1FJG - chains A and J of the 22 polymer chains in the assembly; structure by X-ray diffraction, 3.00 A resolution.

Chain A:
Molecule: 16S ribosomal RNA
Source organism: Thermus thermophilus
Sequence (1522 nucleotides; numbered 0 to 1544 plus 19 insertion-coded residues; 42 numbers in that range are skipped by the numbering (no residue carries them; nothing is unmodelled there); the number before each row is that of its first residue; a row labelled like 190A-190L holds insertion residues (190A, then the next letters in order); numbering starts at 0):
     0 UUUGUUGGAG AGUUUGAUCC UGGCUCAGGG UGAACGCUGG CGGCGUGCCU AAGACAUGCA
    60 AGUCGUGCGG G
    73 CCGCGGGGUU UU
    88 ACUCCG
    95 UGGUC
   101 AGCGGCGGAC GGGUGAGUAA CGCGUGGGU
  129A G
   130 ACCUACCCGG AAGAGGGGGA CAACCCGGGG AAACUCGGGC UAAUCCCCCA UGUGGACCCG
   190 C
190A-190L CCCUUGGGGUGU
   191 GUCCAAAGGG CUUU
   216 GCCCGCUUCC GGAUGGGCCC GCGUCCCAUC AGCUAGUUGG UGGGGUAAUG GCCCACCAAG
   276 GCGACGACGG GUAGCCGGUC UGAGAGGAUG GCCGGCCACA GGGGCACUGA GACACGGGCC
   336 CCACUCCUAC GGGAGGCAGC AGUUAGGAAU CUUCCGCAAU GGGCGCAAGC CUGACGGAGC
   396 GACGCCGCUU GGAGGAAGAA GCCCUUCGGG GUGUAAACUC CUGAA
   442 CCCGGGACGA AACCCCCGAC GA
   474 GGGGACUGAC GGUACCGGG
   494 GUAAUAGCGC CGGCCAACUC CGUGCCAGCA GCCGCGGUAA UACGGAGGGC GCGAGCGUUA
   554 CCCGGAUUCA CUGGGCGUAA AGGGCGUGUA GGCGGCCUGG GGCGUCCCAU GUGAAAGACC
   614 ACGGCUCAAC CGUGGGGGAG CGUGGGAUAC GCUCAGGCUA GACGGUGGGA GAGGGUGGUG
   674 GAAUUCCCGG AGUAGCGGUG AAAUGCGCAG AUACCGGGAG GAACGCCGAU GGCGAAGGCA
   734 GCCACCUGGU CCACCCGUGA CGCUGAGGCG CGAAAGCGUG GGGAGCAAAC CGGAUUAGAU
   794 ACCCGGGUAG UCCACGCCCU AAACGAUGCG CGCUAGGUCU CUGGGUCU
   848 CCUGGGGGCC GAAGCUAACG CGUUAAGCGC GCCGCCUGGG GAGUACGGCC GCAAGGCUGA
   908 AACUCAAAGG AAUUGACGGG GGCCCGCACA AGCGGUGGAG CAUGUGGUUU AAUUCGAAGC
   968 AACGCGAAGA ACCUUACCAG GCCUUGACAU GCUAGG
 1003A G
  1004 AACCCGGGUG AAAGCCUGGG GUGCCCC
1030A-1030D GCGA
  1031 GGGGAGCCCU AGCACAGGUG CUGCAUGGCC GUCGUCAGCU CGUGCCGUGA GGUGUUGGGU
  1091 UAAGUCCCGC AACGAGCGCA ACCCCCGCCG UUAGUUGCCA GCGGUUCGGC CGGGCACUCU
  1151 AACGGGACUG CCCGCGAAA
  1171 GCGGGAGGAA GGAGGGGACG ACGUCUGGUC AGCAUGGCCC UUACGGCCUG GGCGACACAC
  1231 GUGCUACAAU GCCCACUACA AAGCGAUGCC ACCCGGCAAC GGGGAGCUAA UCGCAAAAAG
  1291 GUGGGCCCAG UUCGGAUUGG GGUCUGCAAC CCGACCCCAU GAAGCCGGAA UCGCUAGUAA
  1351 UCGCGGAUCA G
 1361A C
  1362 CAUGCCGCGG UGAAUACGUU CCCGGGCCUU GUACACACCG CCCGUCACGC CAUGGGAGCG
  1422 GGCUCUACCC GAAGUCGCCG GG
  1446 AGCCUACGGG
  1459 CAGGCGCCGA GGGUAGGGCC CGUGACUGGG GCGAAGUCGU AACAAGGUAG CUGUACCGGA
  1519 AGGUGCGGCU GGAUCACCUC CUUUCU
Unresolved in the structure: 0-4, 1535-1544
Ion coordination: Mg2+ site 1: U12, G22; Mg2+ site 2 near U14 (its only coordinating residue here); Mg2+ site 3 near G21 (its only coordinating residue here); Mg2+ site 4: G61, U62, G105; Mg2+ site 5: G69, G70, U98; Mg2+ site 6: C106, G107, A325; Mg2+ site 7: G107, G326; Mg2+ site 8: G107, G108, G326; Mg2+ site 9: G108, A109; Mg2+ site 10: A109, G331; Mg2+ site 11: A109, G324, G326; Mg2+ site 12: A116, G117, G289; 63 more Mg2+ sites not listed
Ligand contacts:
  - paromomycin (PAR): C1404, G1405, U1406, C1407, A1408, C1409, G1489, C1490, G1491, A1492, A1493, G1494, U1495, C1496
  - spectinomycin (SCM): C1063, G1064, C1066, G1068, C1069, A1191, C1192, G1193, U1194, G1386, G1387, C1388
  - streptomycin (SRY): U12, U13, U14, C526, G527, C912, A913, A914, A915, C1490, G1491
What the authors report for this chain:
  - binding site for Fragment of messenger RNA: G693, G926, C1400, C1402, C1403
  - Mg2+ coordination: G1401
  - binding site for spectinomycin: G1064, C1192
  - binding site for paromomycin: A1408, G1491, A1493
  - conformationally variable residues (side-chain flip): A1492, A1493
  - contacts within the chain: G1064/C1192 (hydrogen bond)

Chain J:
Molecule: 30S ribosomal protein S10
Source organism: Thermus thermophilus
Reference sequence: P80375 (RS10_THETH); numbering as in UniProt (aligned over 1-105)
Amino-acid sequence (105 residues; each row starts with the number of its first residue):
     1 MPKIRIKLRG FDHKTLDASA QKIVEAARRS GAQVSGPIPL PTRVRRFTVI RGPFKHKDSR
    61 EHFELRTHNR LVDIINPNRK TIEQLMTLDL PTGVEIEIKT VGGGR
Unresolved in the structure: 1-2, 101-105

Interface between chain A and chain J:
Contacting residue pairs - 69 pairs, chain A then chain J:
  G963(A) with Phe-54(J), sugar contact
  A964(A) with Phe-54(J), sugar contact; Lys-55(J), hydrogen bond to the sugar
  A969(A) with Lys-55(J), salt bridge to the phosphate
  C972(A) with Lys-55(J), sugar contact; His-56(J), sugar contact; Lys-57(J), salt bridge to the phosphate
  G973(A) with Ile-50(J), sugar contact; Phe-54(J), base contact; Lys-55(J), hydrogen bond to the sugar
  A975(A) with Thr-48(J), base contact; Arg-60(J), base contact
  G1058(A) with Pro-53(J), base contact
  C1059(A) with Arg-51(J), hydrogen bond to the sugar; Gly-52(J), sugar contact; Pro-53(J), base contact
  C1060(A) with Arg-51(J), sugar contact; Gly-52(J), sugar contact; His-56(J), hydrogen bond to the base; Ser-59(J), sugar contact
  G1061(A) with Arg-51(J), phosphate contact; His-56(J), hydrogen bond to the sugar; Ser-59(J), sugar contact
  A1123(A) with Ser-35(J), phosphate contact; Gly-36(J), phosphate contact; Pro-37(J), hydrogen bond to the sugar; Ile-38(J), sugar contact; Pro-39(J), base contact
  G1124(A) with Ser-35(J), phosphate contact; Gly-36(J), hydrogen bond to the phosphate; Ile-38(J), sugar contact
  U1125(A) with Arg-5(J), hydrogen bond to the base; Leu-71(J), base contact; Asp-73(J), base contact
  U1150(A) with Pro-39(J), base contact; Leu-40(J), hydrogen bond to the sugar; Pro-41(J), sugar contact
  A1151(A) with Pro-39(J), sugar contact; Leu-40(J), sugar contact; Pro-41(J), phosphate contact; Thr-42(J), hydrogen bond to the phosphate; Arg-70(J), phosphate contact
  A1152(A) with His-13(J), hydrogen bond to the phosphate; Asp-17(J), sugar contact; His-68(J), salt bridge to the phosphate; Arg-70(J), salt bridge to the phosphate
  C1153(A) with His-13(J), salt bridge to the phosphate
  C1189(A) with Arg-51(J), salt bridge to the phosphate
  G1197(A) with His-56(J), base contact
  G1198(A) with Phe-54(J), sugar contact; Lys-55(J), sugar contact
  U1199(A) with Phe-54(J), sugar contact
  G1202(A) with Pro-53(J), base contact
  G1253(A) with Val-44(J), phosphate contact
  C1254(A) with Arg-43(J), base contact; Val-44(J), phosphate contact
  G1255(A) with Arg-43(J), hydrogen bond to the base; Arg-45(J), salt bridge to the phosphate
  A1279(A) with Lys-7(J), phosphate contact; Arg-43(J), sugar contact
  A1280(A) with Lys-7(J), salt bridge to the phosphate; Leu-40(J), base contact; Pro-41(J), sugar contact
  U1281(A) with Arg-5(J), base contact
  C1366(A) with Arg-60(J), hydrogen bond to the sugar
  C1367(A) with Thr-48(J), hydrogen bond to the sugar; Arg-60(J), salt bridge to the phosphate; His-62(J), hydrogen bond to the phosphate
  G1368(A) with His-62(J), salt bridge to the phosphate
Other interface residues (no listed pair), chain A (34 interface residues in all): A965, C970, A1188
Other interface residues (no listed pair), chain J (34 interface residues in all): Arg-9, Val-34, Glu-61

Overview:
The chain A/chain J interface involves 34 residues from each chain; the contacts include 15 hydrogen bonds and
10 salt bridges. Among the polar pairs are C1060(A)/His-56(J), U1125(A)/Arg-5(J) and G1255(A)/Arg-43(J). The
paper reports a binding site for Fragment of messenger RNA at G693(A), G926(A) and C1400(A) among others; a
binding site for paromomycin at A1408(A), G1491(A) and A1493(A).
Here chain A is 16S ribosomal RNA and chain J is 30S ribosomal protein S10, both from Thermus thermophilus.
Entry 1FJG (Structure of the thermus thermophilus 30S ribosomal subunit in complex with the antibiotics
streptomycin, spectinomycin, and ...) was determined by X-ray diffraction.
